PDB entry 4M7V | X-ray diffraction, 2.30 A resolution | chain A

# Chain A
Molecule: Dihydrofolate reductase
Organism: Enterococcus faecalis
Notes: EC 1.5.1.3
Reference sequence: Q834R2 (Q834R2_ENTFA); residue numbers follow UniProt; this construct covers 1-163
Sequence (175 residues; numbered -7 to 167; the number before each row is that of its first residue; numbers below 1 keep their minus sign (Met-7 is residue -7)):
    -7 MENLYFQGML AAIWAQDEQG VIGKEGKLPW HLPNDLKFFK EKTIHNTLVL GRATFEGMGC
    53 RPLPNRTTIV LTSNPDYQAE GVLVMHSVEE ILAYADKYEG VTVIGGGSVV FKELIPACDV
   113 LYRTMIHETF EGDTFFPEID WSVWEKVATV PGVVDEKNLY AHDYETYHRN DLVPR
Not modelled in the structure: -7 to -5, 164-167
Construct notes: expression tag (-7 to 0, 164-167)
Small-molecule neighbours:
  - NADP (NAP; NADP nicotinamide-adenine-dinucleotide phosphate): Ile5, Trp6, Ala7, Ile14, Gly15, Lys16, Glu17, Gly18, Lys19, Leu20, Trp22, Gly43, Arg44, Ala45, Thr46, Leu63, Thr64, Ser65, Asn66, His78, Ser79, Val80, Gly97, Gly98, Gly99, Ser100, Val101, Val102, Phe103, Glu105, Asp125, Thr126
  - NADP (RAR; 5-(3,4-dimethoxy-5-{(1E)-3-oxo-3-[(1S)-1-propylphthalazin-2(1H)-yl]prop-1-en-1-yl}benzyl)pyrimidine-2,4-diamine): Ile5, Trp6, Ala7, Gly18, Lys19, Leu20, His23, Asp27, Leu28, Lys29, Phe31, Lys32, Gly49, Met50, Leu55, Pro56, Arg58, Gly97, Thr116
Reported in the primary citation:
  - binding site for NADP: Lys29, Phe31, Lys32, Met50, Leu55, Pro56, Arg58
  - conformationally variable residues (helix shift, order/disorder transition, side-chain flip): Asn26 to Lys34, Lys32 to Ile36, His37, Ala45 to Met50, Arg53, Pro56 to Arg58
  - contacts within the chain: Gly18-Gly49
  - specificity-determining residues: Leu55

# Overview
Ligands of chain A: NADP. The paper reports a binding site for NADP at Lys29, Phe31 and Lys32 among others;
the specificity determinant Leu55.
Chain A is Dihydrofolate reductase (Enterococcus faecalis); the structure, Dihydrofolate reductase from
Enterococcus faecalis complexed with NADP(H)and RAB-propyl, was determined by X-ray diffraction, deposited
together with 4M7U.
